Entry 7VWX (electron microscopy, 7.60 A resolution (low resolution: residue-level contacts below are approximate; hydrogen-bond / salt-bridge calls are withheld)); this record covers chains L and M of the 29 polymer chains in the assembly.

Chain L (and M):
Molecule: Chaperonin GroEL
Organism: Escherichia coli K-12
Notes: EC 5.6.1.7; chain M of this document is another copy of the same molecule, construct and numbering; everything in this record applies to it too
UniProt: P0A6F5 (CH60_ECOLI); numbering as in UniProt (aligned over 1-548)
Sequence (548 residues; each row starts with the number of its first residue):
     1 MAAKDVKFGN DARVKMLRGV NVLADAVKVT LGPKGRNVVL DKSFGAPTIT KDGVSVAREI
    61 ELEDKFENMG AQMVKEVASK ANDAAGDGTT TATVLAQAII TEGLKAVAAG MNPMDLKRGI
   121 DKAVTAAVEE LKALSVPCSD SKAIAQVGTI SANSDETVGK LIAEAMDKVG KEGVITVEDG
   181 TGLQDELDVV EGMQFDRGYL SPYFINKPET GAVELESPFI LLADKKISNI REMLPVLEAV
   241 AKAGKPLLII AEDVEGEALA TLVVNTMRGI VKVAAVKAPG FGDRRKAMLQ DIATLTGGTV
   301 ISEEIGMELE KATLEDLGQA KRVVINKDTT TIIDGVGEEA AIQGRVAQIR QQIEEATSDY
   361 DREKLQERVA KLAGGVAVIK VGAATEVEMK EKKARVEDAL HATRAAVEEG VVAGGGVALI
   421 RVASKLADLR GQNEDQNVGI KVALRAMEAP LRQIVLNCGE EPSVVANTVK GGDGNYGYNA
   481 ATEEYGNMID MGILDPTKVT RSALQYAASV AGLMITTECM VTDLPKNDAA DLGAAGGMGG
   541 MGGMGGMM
Not modelled in the structure: 1, 526-548

Chain L / chain M interface:
Residue-residue contacts (51; chain L residue first):
  Ala2(L) with Glu61(M); Leu62(M); Glu63(M)
  Ala3(L) with Glu63(M)
  Lys4(L) with Glu59(M); Ile60(M); Glu61(M); Leu62(M); Glu63(M)
  Phe8(L) with Asp25(M); Val29(M)
  Met69(L) with Asp41(M)
  Gln72(L) with Ala46(M); Pro47(M)
  Met73(L) with Ile49(M)
  Glu76(L) with Glu386(M)
  Pro113(L) with Arg36(M)
  Met114(L) with Pro33(M)
  Glu304(L) with Tyr203(M); Ala260(M); Val264(M)
  Ile305(L) with Tyr203(M); Val264(M)
  Gly306(L) with Val264(M)
  Gln348(L) with Glu209(M)
  Gln351(L) with Glu209(M); Thr210(M)
  Gln352(L) with Thr210(M); Lys327(M)
  Tyr506(L) with Leu183(M); Ala384(M)
  Ser509(L) with Ala384(M); Glu388(M)
  Val510(L) with Thr385(M)
  Leu513(L) with Thr385(M); Val387(M)
  Thr516(L) with Arg36(M)
  Thr517(L) with Asn37(M); Val39(M)
  Glu518(L) with Arg36(M); Asn37(M)
  Cys519(L) with Asn37(M); Val38(M); Val39(M)
  Met520(L) with Val38(M); Val39(M)
  Val521(L) with Val39(M); Leu40(M); Asp41(M)
  Thr522(L) with Asp41(M)
  Leu524(L) with Glu63(M)
Also at the interface, not in a pair above, chain L (32 interface residues in all): Asn112, Arg118, Met514, Asp523
Also at the interface, not in a pair above, chain M (35 interface residues in all): Ala26, Lys34, Gly45, Asn68, Ser154, Gly211

Summary:
Chain L and chain M form an interface of 32 and 35 residues respectively.
Chain L and chain M are both Chaperonin GroEL (Escherichia coli K-12); the structure, CryoEM structure of
football-shaped GroEL:ES2 with RuBisCO, was determined by electron microscopy.
